8CJ3 - chains A and B; structure by X-ray diffraction, 3.00 A resolution.

# Chain A
Protein: Histone chaperone ASF1A
From: Homo sapiens
UniProtKB: Q9Y294 (ASF1A_HUMAN); numbering as in UniProt (aligned over 1-156)
Amino-acid sequence (158 residues; row label = number of the first residue in the row; numbers below 1 keep their minus sign (Gly-1 is residue -1)):
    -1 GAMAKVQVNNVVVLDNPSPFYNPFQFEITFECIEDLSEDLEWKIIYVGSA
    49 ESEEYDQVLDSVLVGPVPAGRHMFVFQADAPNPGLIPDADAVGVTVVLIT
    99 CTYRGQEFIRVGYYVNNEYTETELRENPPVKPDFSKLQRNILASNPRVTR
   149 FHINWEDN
Not modelled in the structure: -1 to 0, 155-156
Differences from the reference sequence: expression tag (-1 to 0)
Swiss-Prot annotation at these positions:
  - motif: Ile31 to Asp37 (Required for interaction with HIRA)
  - mutagenesis: Glu36 to Asp37 (Abrogates interaction with HIRA and induction of senescence-associated heterochromatin foci), Asp37 (D37A: Abrogates interaction with CHAF1B and HIRA), Glu49 (E49A: Loss of interaction with TLK2), Asp54 (D54R: Reduces interaction with histone H3), Val62 to Pro64 (Abrogates interaction with HIRA and induction of senescence-associated heterochromatin foci), Asp88 (D88A: Loss of interaction with TLK2. Reduced phosphorylation), Val94 (V94R: Abrogates interaction with histone H3 and histone H4. Loss of interaction with TLK2. Reduced phosphorylation), Arg108 (R108E: Reduces interaction with histone H3)

# Chain B
Protein: c3u_7 chimera inhibitor of histone chaperone ASF1
Amino-acid sequence (12 residues; each row starts with the number of its first residue; numbering starts at 0):
     0 XEKXARLXXXAX
Modified residues: ACE (acetyl group) at position 0, ALN (naphthalen-2-yl-3-alanine) at position 3, QQ8 ((4S)-4-azanyl-5-formamido-pentanamide) at position 7, OUR ([azanyl-[[(4S)-4-azanyl-5-(carboxyamino)pentyl]amino]methylidene]azanium) at position 8, OUI ([(2S,3S)-2-azanyl-3-methyl-pentyl]carbamic acid) at position 9, NH2 (amino group) at position 11

# Interface between chain A and chain B
Pairs across the interface (29; chain A residue first):
  Val45(A) - ALN_3(B)
  Val45(A) - Arg5(B)
  Ser47(A) - Arg5(B)  hydrogen bond (backbone-side chain)
  Ala48(A) - Lys2(B)
  Ala48(A) - ALN_3(B)
  Ala48(A) - Arg5(B)  hydrogen bond (backbone-side chain)
  Glu49(A) - Lys2(B)
  Ser50(A) - Arg5(B)  hydrogen bond (backbone-side chain)
  Glu51(A) - Arg5(B)
  Asp54(A) - Arg5(B)  salt bridge
  Val92(A) - Lys2(B)
  Val92(A) - ALN_3(B)
  Thr93(A) - ALN_3(B)
  Val94(A) - ALN_3(B)
  Val94(A) - Leu6(B)  hydrophobic
  Leu96(A) - OUI_9(B)
  Arg108(A) - OUR_8(B)
  Gly110(A) - OUI_9(B)
  Tyr112(A) - ALN_3(B)
  Pro144(A) - NH2_11(B)  hydrogen bond (backbone-backbone)
  Arg145(A) - OUI_9(B)
  Arg145(A) - Ala10(B)
  Arg145(A) - NH2_11(B)
  Val146(A) - OUI_9(B)
  Val146(A) - Ala10(B)  hydrogen bond (backbone-backbone)
  Val146(A) - NH2_11(B)
  Thr147(A) - OUR_8(B)  hydrogen bond (side chain-backbone)
  Thr147(A) - OUI_9(B)
  Phe149(A) - OUR_8(B)
Also at the interface, not in a pair above, chain B (9 interface residues in all): QQ8_7

# Overview
19 residues of chain A and 9 residues of chain B are in contact, with 6 hydrogen bonds and 1 salt bridge.
Among the polar pairs are Asp54(A)-Arg5(B), Ser47(A)-Arg5(B) and Ala48(A)-Arg5(B). Curated annotation
(UniProt) lists 10 mutagenesis sites on chain A.
Here chain A is Histone chaperone ASF1A (Homo sapiens) and chain B is c3u_7 chimera inhibitor of histone
chaperone ASF1. Entry 8CJ3 (Urea-based foldamer inhibitor c3u_7 chimera in complex with ASF1 histone
chaperone) was determined by X-ray diffraction (same publication as 8BV1, 8CJ1 and 8CJ2).
